7PIL - chains AB and L of the 33 polymer chains in the assembly; structure by electron microscopy, 2.50 A resolution.

Chain AB:
Protein: Light-harvesting protein B-875 alpha chain
From: Rhodobacter sphaeroides (strain ATCC 17023 / DSM 158 / JCM 6121 / NBRC 12203 / NCIMB 8253 / ATH 2.4.1.)
UniProt: Q3J1A4 (LHA1_RHOS4); residue numbers follow UniProt; this construct covers 1-55
Chain sequence (55 residues; numbered 1 to 55; the number before each row is that of its first residue):
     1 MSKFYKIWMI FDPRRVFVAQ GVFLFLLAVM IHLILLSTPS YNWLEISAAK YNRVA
Swiss-Prot annotation at these positions:
  - binding site (a bacteriochlorophyll): H32
Reported in the primary citation:
  - binding site for bacteriochlorophyll a: H32, W43
  - binding site for spheroidene: Q20

Chain L:
Protein: Reaction center protein L chain
From: Rhodobacter sphaeroides (strain ATCC 17023 / DSM 158 / JCM 6121 / NBRC 12203 / NCIMB 8253 / ATH 2.4.1.)
UniProt: Q3J1A5 (RCEL_RHOS4); residues 1-281 here correspond to UniProt positions 2-282 (UniProt number = residue number + 1)
Chain sequence (281 residues; each row starts with the number of its first residue):
     1 ALLSFERKYR VPGGTLVGGN LFDFWVGPFY VGFFGVATFF FAALGIILIA WSAVLQGTWN
    61 PQLISVYPPA LEYGLGGAPL AKGGLWQIIT ICATGAFVSW ALREVEICRK LGIGYHIPFA
   121 FAFAILAYLT LVLFRPVMMG AWGYAFPYGI WTHLDWVSNT GYTYGNFHYN PAHMIAISFF
   181 FTNALALALH GALVLSAANP EKGKEMRTPD HEDTFFRDLV GYSIGTLGIH RLGLLLSLSA
   241 VFFSALCMII TGTIWFDQWV DWWQWWVKLP WWANIPGGIN G
Swiss-Prot annotation at these positions:
  - binding site ((7R,8Z)-bacteriochlorophyll b): H153, H173
  - binding site (Fe cation): H190, H230
  - binding site (a ubiquinone): F216

Chain AB / chain L interface:
Contacting residue pairs (20):
  R15(AB) with F24(L); W25(L), hydrogen bond (side chain-backbone); V26(L)
  V18(AB) with V36(L), hydrophobic
  V22(AB) with V36(L), hydrophobic; F39(L), hydrophobic
  F25(AB) with F40(L), hydrophobic
  L26(AB) with F40(L), hydrophobic; A43(L), hydrophobic; L44(L)
  M30(AB) with I47(L), hydrophobic; L48(L), hydrophobic; W51(L), hydrophobic
  L33(AB) with L48(L), hydrophobic; L80(L); I88(L), hydrophobic
  I34(AB) with W51(L), hydrophobic
  L36(AB) with L80(L), hydrophobic
  S37(AB) with W51(L), hydrogen bond; L80(L)
Also at the interface, not in a pair above, chain AB (12 interface residues in all): V29, T38
Also at the interface, not in a pair above, chain L (16 interface residues in all): F22, G27, L55

In short:
12 residues of chain AB and 16 residues of chain L are in contact, with 2 hydrogen bonds. Polar contacts
include R15(AB)-W25(L) and S37(AB)-W51(L). From the paper: a binding site for bacteriochlorophyll a at H32(AB)
and W43(AB); a binding site for spheroidene at Q20(AB).
Here chain AB is Light-harvesting protein B-875 alpha chain and chain L is Reaction center protein L chain,
both from Rhodobacter sphaeroides (strain ATCC 17023 / DSM 158 / JCM 6121 / NBRC 12203 / NCIMB 8253 / ATH
2.4.1.). Entry 7PIL (Cryo-EM structure of the Rhodobacter sphaeroides RC-LH1-PufXY monomer complex at 2.5 A)
was determined by electron microscopy.
